PDB entry 7PAN | electron microscopy, 9.70 A resolution (very low resolution: no residue pairs are listed; an interface is given only as per-side residue counts) | chains K and 5 of the 54 polymer chains in the assembly

# Chain K
Name: 30S ribosomal protein S12
Source organism: Mycoplasma pneumoniae M129
UniProt: P75546 (RS12_MYCPN); residue numbers follow UniProt; this construct covers 1-139
Sequence (139 residues; each row starts with the number of its first residue):
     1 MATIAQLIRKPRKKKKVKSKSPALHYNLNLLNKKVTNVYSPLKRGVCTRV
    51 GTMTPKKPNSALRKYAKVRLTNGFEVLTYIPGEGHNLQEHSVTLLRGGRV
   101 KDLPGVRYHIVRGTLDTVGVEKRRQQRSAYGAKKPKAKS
Not modelled in the structure: 1, 138-139

# Chain 5
Molecule: 16S ribosomal RNA
Source organism: Mycoplasma pneumoniae M129
Sequence (1520 nucleotides; numbered 1 to 1520; the number before each row is that of its first residue):
     1 UUUUUCUGAGAGUUUGAUCCUGGCUCAGGAUUAACGCUGGCGGCAUGCCU
    51 AAUACAUGCAAGUCGAUCGAAAGUAGUAAUACUUUAGAGGCGAACGGGUG
   101 AGUAACACGUAUCCAAUCUACCUUAUAAUGGGGGAUAACUAGUUGAAAGA
   151 CUAGCUAAUACCGCAUAAGAACUUUGGUUCGCAUGAAUCAAAGUUGAAAG
   201 GACCUGCAAGGGUUCGUUAUUUGAUGAGGGUGCGCCAUAUCAGCUAGUUG
   251 GUGGGGUAACGGCCUACCAAGGCAAUGACGUGUAGCUAUGCUGAGAAGUA
   301 GAAUAGCCACAAUGGGACUGAGACACGGCCCAUACUCCUACGGGAGGCAG
   351 CAGUAGGGAAUUUUUCACAAUGAGCGAAAGCUUGAUGGAGCAAUGCCGCG
   401 UGAACGAUGAAGGUCUUUAAGAUUGUAAAGUUCUUUUAUUUGGGAAGAAU
   451 GACUUUAGCAGGUAAUGGCUAGAGUUUGACUGUACCAUUUUGAAUAAGUG
   501 ACGACUAACUAUGUGCCAGCAGUCGCGGUAAUACAUAGGUCGCAAGCGUU
   551 AUCCGGAUUUAUUGGGCGUAAAGCAAGCGCAGGCGGAUUGAAAAGUCUGG
   601 UGUUAAAGGCAGCUGCUUAACAGUUGUAUGCAUUGGAAACUAUUAAUCUA
   651 GAGUGUGGUAGGGAGUUUUGGAAUUUCAUGUGGAGCGGUGAAAUGCGUAG
   701 AUAUAUGAAGGAACACCAGUGGCGAAGGCGAAAACUUAGGCCAUUACUGA
   751 CGCUUAGGCUUGAAAGUGUGGGGAGCAAAUAGGAUUAGAUACCCUAGUAG
   801 UCCACACCGUAAACGAUAGAUACUAGCUGUCGGGGCGAUCCCCUCGGUAG
   851 UGAAGUUAACACAUUAAGUAUCUCGCCUGGGUAGUACAUUCGCAAGAAUG
   901 AAACUCAAACGGAAUUGACGGGGACCCGCACAAGUGGUGGAGCAUGUUGC
   951 UUAAUUCGACGGUACACGAAAAACCUUACCUAGACUUGACAUCCUUGGCA
  1001 AAGUUAUGGAAACAUAAUGGAGGUUAACCGAGUGACAGGUGGUGCAUGGU
  1051 UGUCGUCAGCUCGUGUCGUGAGAUGUUGGGUUAAGUCCCGCAACGAGCGC
  1101 AACCCUUAUCGUUAGUUACAUUGUCUAGCGAGACUGCUAAUGCAAAUUGG
  1151 AGGAAGGAAGGGAUGACGUCAAAUCAUCAUGCCCCUUAUGUCUAGGGCUG
  1201 CAAACGUGCUACAAUGGCCAAUACAAACAGUCGCCAGCUUGUAAAAGUGA
  1251 GCAAAUCUGUAAAGUUGGUCUCAGUUCGGAUUGAGGGCUGCAAUUCGUCC
  1301 UCAUGAAGUCGGAAUCACUAGUAAUCGCGAAUCAGCUAUGUCGCGGUGAA
  1351 UACGUUCUCGGGUCUUGUACACACCGCCCGUCAAACUAUGAAAGCUGGUA
  1401 AUAUUUAAAAACGUGUUGCUAACCAUUAGGAAGCGCAUGUCAAGGAUAGC
  1451 ACCGGUGAUUGGAGUUAAGUCGUAACAAGGUACCCCUACGAGAACGUGGG
  1501 GGUGGAUCACCUCCUUUCUA
Not modelled in the structure: 1-4, 181-184, 1020-1027, 1510-1520

# Interface between chain K and chain 5
At this resolution (10 A) residue pairs are not listed: 69 residues of chain K and 66 of chain 5 lie at the interface.

# Overview
The interface between chain K and chain 5 involves 69 residues on one side and 66 on the other.
Here chain K is 30S ribosomal protein S12 and chain 5 is 16S ribosomal RNA, both from Mycoplasma pneumoniae
M129. Entry 7PAN (70S ribosome with A/P- and P/E-site tRNAs in Mycoplasma pneumoniae cells) was determined by
electron microscopy, deposited together with 7OOC, 7OOD, 7P6Z, 7PAH, 7PAI, 7PAJ and 23 further entries.
